Entry 3J6J (electron microscopy, 3.64 A resolution); this record covers chains B and D of the 8 polymer chains in the assembly.

Chain B (and D):
Molecule: Mitochondrial antiviral-signaling protein
Source organism: Homo sapiens
Notes: fragment: N-terminal CARD domain; chain D of this document is another copy of the same molecule, construct and numbering; everything in this record applies to it too
Reference sequence: Q7Z434 (MAVS_HUMAN); numbering as in UniProt (aligned over 1-97)
Amino-acid sequence (97 residues; numbered 1 to 97; the number before each row is that of its first residue):
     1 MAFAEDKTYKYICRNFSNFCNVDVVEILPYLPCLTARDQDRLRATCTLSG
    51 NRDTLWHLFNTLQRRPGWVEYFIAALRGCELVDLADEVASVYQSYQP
Differences from the reference sequence: engineered mutation Ala2 (Pro in Q7Z434)
Curated features (UniProtKB/Swiss-Prot):
  - lipidation: Cys79 (S-palmitoyl cysteine)
  - cross-link (Glycyl lysine isopeptide (Lys-Gly)): Lys7 (interchain with G-Cter in ubiquitin), Lys10 (interchain with G-Cter in ubiquitin)
From the paper describing this entry:
  - self-association interface (contacts with another copy of this molecule); pairs are residue here / residue on that copy: Arg43-Trp56 (cation-pi contact)
  - mutagenesis - P2A: unchanged signaling

Interface between chain B and chain D:
Residue-residue contacts - 4 pairs, chain B then chain D:
  Thr47(B) - Ala44(D)
  Ser49(B) - Arg41(D)
  Arg52(B) - Thr35(D)
  Arg52(B) - Arg37(D)
Other interface residues (no listed pair), chain B (5 interface residues in all): Leu48, Asp53
Other interface residues (no listed pair), chain D (5 interface residues in all): Leu48

In short:
Chain B and chain D each contribute 5 residues to their interface. The paper reports that P2A of chain B
leaves signaling unchanged; a self-association interface involving Arg43(B).
Chain B and chain D are both Mitochondrial antiviral-signaling protein (Homo sapiens); the structure, 3.6
Angstrom resolution MAVS filament generated from helical reconstruction, was determined by electron
microscopy.
